PDB entry 4ELW | X-ray diffraction, 2.55 A resolution | chains B and D of the 6 polymer chains in the assembly

== Chain B (and D) ==
Protein: 1,4-Dihydroxy-2-naphthoyl-CoA synthase
Organism: Escherichia coli
Notes: EC 4.1.3.36; chain D of this document is another copy of the same molecule, construct and numbering; everything in this record applies to it too
Reference sequence: P0ABU0 (MENB_ECOLI); residue numbers follow UniProt; this construct covers 1-285
Chain sequence (285 residues; each row starts with the number of its first residue):
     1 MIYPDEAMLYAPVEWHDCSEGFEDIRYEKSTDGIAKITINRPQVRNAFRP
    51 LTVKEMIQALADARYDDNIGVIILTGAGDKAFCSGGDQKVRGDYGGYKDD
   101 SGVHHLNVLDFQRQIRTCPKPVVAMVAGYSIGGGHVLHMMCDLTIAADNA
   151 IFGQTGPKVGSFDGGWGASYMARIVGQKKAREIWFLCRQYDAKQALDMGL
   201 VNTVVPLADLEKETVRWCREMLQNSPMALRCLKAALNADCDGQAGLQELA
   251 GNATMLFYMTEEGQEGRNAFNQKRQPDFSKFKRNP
Unresolved in the structure: 1-4, 91-104 (chain D: 1-3, 89-105)
Ligand contacts: succinic acid (SIN): A172, R173, I174, V175, G176

== How chain B and chain D interact ==
Residue-residue contacts (77):
  R64(B) with D110(D), salt bridge
  Q88(B) with R267(D), hydrogen bond (backbone-side chain); F270(D)
  K89(B) with F270(D)
  V90(B) with R267(D)
  H105(B) with Y65(D)
  L106(B) with G251(D)
  L109(B) with Q247(D), hydrogen bond (backbone-side chain); G251(D)
  D110(B) with R64(D), salt bridge
  Q112(B) with Q247(D), hydrogen bond
  R113(B) with Q247(D), hydrogen bond
  R116(B) with Q243(D), hydrogen bond
  T117(B) with R113(D)
  P157(B) with F278(D)
  K158(B) with P276(D); F278(D)
  V159(B) with G266(D)
  G160(B) with F257(D); G263(D); F278(D)
  S161(B) with F257(D); Y258(D), hydrogen bond
  F162(B) with A253(D); T254(D), hydrogen bond (backbone-side chain); F257(D), hydrophobic
  G164(B) with A250(D)
  G165(B) with L246(D); Q247(D); A250(D)
  W166(B) with Q243(D); A244(D), hydrophobic; Q247(D)
  S169(B) with Q243(D), hydrogen bond (backbone-side chain)
  Y170(B) with Q243(D)
  R173(B) with Q243(D)
  C240(B) with G242(D); Q243(D), hydrogen bond (backbone-backbone)
  D241(B) with D241(D); G242(D); Q243(D); A244(D), hydrogen bond (side chain-backbone)
  G242(B) with C240(D); D241(D); G242(D)
  Q243(B) with R116(D); W166(D); S169(D), hydrogen bond (side chain-backbone); Y170(D); R173(D); C240(D), hydrogen bond (backbone-backbone); D241(D)
  A244(B) with W166(D), hydrophobic; D241(D); A244(D), hydrophobic
  Q247(B) with L109(D), hydrogen bond (side chain-backbone); Q112(D), hydrogen bond; R113(D), hydrogen bond; G165(D); W166(D)
  A250(B) with G164(D); G165(D)
  G251(B) with L109(D)
  A253(B) with F162(D)
  T254(B) with F162(D), hydrogen bond (side chain-backbone)
  F257(B) with G160(D); S161(D); F162(D), hydrophobic
  Y258(B) with S161(D), hydrogen bond
  G263(B) with G160(D)
  G266(B) with V159(D)
  F270(B) with Q88(D)
  P276(B) with K158(D)
  F278(B) with P157(D); K158(D); V159(D); G160(D)
Interface residues without a listed pair, chain B (45 interface residues in all): Y65, L246, E248, E262
Interface residues without a listed pair, chain D (43 interface residues in all): L106, T117, M255, E262

== Summary ==
Chain B and chain D form an interface of 45 and 43 residues respectively; the contacts include 17 hydrogen
bonds and 2 salt bridges. Polar pairs include R64(B)-D110(D), Q88(B)-R267(D) and L109(B)-Q247(D). Bound to
chain B: succinic acid.
Both chains are 1,4-Dihydroxy-2-naphthoyl-CoA synthase (Escherichia coli). Entry 4ELW (Structure of E. coli.
1,4-dihydroxy-2- naphthoyl coenzyme A synthases (MENB) in complex with nitrate) was determined by X-ray
diffraction (same publication as 4EML, 4ELS and 4ELX).
